Entry 3IYP (electron microscopy, 7.20 A resolution (low resolution: residue-level contacts below are approximate; hydrogen-bond / salt-bridge calls are withheld)); this record covers chains B and C of the 5 polymer chains in the assembly.

Chain B:
Protein: Polyprotein
Source organism: Human echovirus 7
Reference sequence: Q6W9E5 (Q6W9E5_9ENTO); residues 1-238 here correspond to UniProt positions 331-568 (UniProt number = residue number + 330)
Amino-acid sequence (238 residues; numbered 1 to 238; the number before each row is that of its first residue):
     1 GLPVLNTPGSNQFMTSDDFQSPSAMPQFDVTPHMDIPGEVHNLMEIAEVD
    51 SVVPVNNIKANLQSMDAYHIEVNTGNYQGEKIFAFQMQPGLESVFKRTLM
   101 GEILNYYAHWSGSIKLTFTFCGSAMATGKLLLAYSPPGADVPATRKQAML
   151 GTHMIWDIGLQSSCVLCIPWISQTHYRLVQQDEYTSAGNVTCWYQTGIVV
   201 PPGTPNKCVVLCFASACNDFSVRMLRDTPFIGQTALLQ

Chain C:
Protein: Polyprotein
Source organism: Human echovirus 7
Reference sequence: Q6W9E5 (Q6W9E5_9ENTO); residues 1-260 here correspond to UniProt positions 71-330 (UniProt number = residue number + 70)
Amino-acid sequence (260 residues; each row starts with the number of its first residue):
     1 PSAEECGYSDRVRSLTLGNSTITTQESANVVVGYGRWPEYLRDDEATAED
    51 QPTQPDVATCRFYTLESVQWEKNSAGWWWKFPEALKDMGLFGQNMLYHYL
   101 GRAGYTIHVQCNASKFHQGCLLVVCVPEAEMGCSQTDKEVAAMNLTKGEA
   151 AHKFEPTKTNGEHTVQSIVCNAGMGVGVGNLTIYPHQWINLRTNNCATIV
   201 MPYVNSVPMDNMFRHYNFTLMVIPFAPLDYAAQASEYVPVTVTIAPMCAE
   251 YNGLRLAYQQ
Not modelled in the structure: 1-8

Chain B / chain C interface:
Residue-residue contacts (75; chain B residue first):
  Met-34(B) / Glu-45(C)
  Met-34(B) / Asn-205(C)
  Met-34(B) / Ser-206(C)
  Met-34(B) / Val-207(C)
  Met-34(B) / Pro-208(C)
  Asp-35(B) / Arg-36(C)
  Asp-35(B) / Glu-45(C)
  Ile-36(B) / Arg-36(C)
  Ile-36(B) / Asn-205(C)
  Pro-37(B) / Arg-36(C)
  Pro-37(B) / Tyr-203(C)
  Gly-38(B) / Tyr-34(C)
  Ile-46(B) / Ile-183(C)
  Val-49(B) / Thr-182(C)
  Asp-50(B) / Thr-182(C)
  Ser-51(B) / Gly-179(C)
  Ser-51(B) / Asn-180(C)
  Ser-51(B) / Thr-182(C)
  Val-52(B) / Gly-179(C)
  Val-52(B) / Trp-188(C)
  Val-52(B) / Phe-225(C)
  Gln-63(B) / Lys-158(C)
  Gln-63(B) / Ile-168(C)
  Gln-63(B) / Cys-170(C)
  Met-65(B) / Val-169(C)
  Met-65(B) / Ile-223(C)
  Met-65(B) / Pro-224(C)
  Met-65(B) / Phe-225(C)
  Tyr-68(B) / Val-178(C)
  Tyr-68(B) / Gly-179(C)
  Tyr-68(B) / Phe-225(C)
  His-69(B) / Phe-225(C)
  His-69(B) / Pro-227(C)
  Arg-97(B) / Asn-180(C)
  Thr-98(B) / Asn-180(C)
  Leu-99(B) / Asn-180(C)
  Leu-99(B) / Thr-182(C)
  Leu-99(B) / Ile-183(C)
  Phe-120(B) / Asn-190(C)
  Phe-120(B) / Arg-192(C)
  Cys-121(B) / Gln-118(C)
  Cys-121(B) / Gly-119(C)
  Cys-121(B) / Cys-120(C)
  Cys-121(B) / Asn-190(C)
  Cys-121(B) / Ala-226(C)
  Gly-122(B) / Gln-118(C)
  Gly-122(B) / Arg-192(C)
  Ser-123(B) / Lys-115(C)
  Ser-123(B) / Phe-116(C)
  Ser-123(B) / His-117(C)
  Ser-123(B) / Gln-118(C)
  Ser-123(B) / Arg-192(C)
  Ala-124(B) / Lys-115(C)
  Ala-124(B) / Arg-192(C)
  Met-125(B) / Lys-115(C)
  Met-125(B) / Phe-116(C)
  Ala-126(B) / Arg-192(C)
  Ile-158(B) / Arg-192(C)
  Gly-159(B) / Arg-192(C)
  Leu-160(B) / Thr-193(C)
  Ser-162(B) / Asn-190(C)
  Ser-162(B) / Thr-193(C)
  Pro-202(B) / Phe-116(C)
  Gly-203(B) / Phe-116(C)
  Gly-203(B) / Ala-231(C)
  Thr-204(B) / Phe-116(C)
  Thr-204(B) / Ala-231(C)
  Pro-205(B) / Phe-116(C)
  Pro-205(B) / Gln-118(C)
  Pro-205(B) / Asp-229(C)
  Pro-205(B) / Tyr-230(C)
  Lys-207(B) / Gln-118(C)
  Cys-208(B) / Gln-118(C)
  Leu-211(B) / Phe-225(C)
  Phe-213(B) / Trp-188(C)
Interface residues without a listed pair, chain B (40 interface residues in all): His-33, Ser-64, Pro-201, Val-209
Interface residues without a listed pair, chain C (40 interface residues in all): Arg-11, Pro-156, Gly-177, Pro-202, Val-204

In short:
The chain B/chain C interface involves 40 residues from each chain.
Chain B is Polyprotein and chain C is Polyprotein, both from Human echovirus 7; the structure, The Interaction
of Decay-accelerating Factor with Echovirus 7, was determined by electron microscopy together with 2X5I from
the same study.
